PDB entry 6FWC | X-ray diffraction, 1.70 A resolution | chains A and B

Chain A (and B):
Molecule: Amine oxidase [flavin-containing] B
Source organism: Homo sapiens
Notes: EC 1.4.3.4; chain B of this document is another copy of the same molecule, construct and numbering; everything in this record applies to it too
UniProtKB: P27338 (AOFB_HUMAN); residue numbers follow UniProt; this construct covers 1-520
Amino-acid sequence (520 residues; numbered 1 to 520; the number before each row is that of its first residue):
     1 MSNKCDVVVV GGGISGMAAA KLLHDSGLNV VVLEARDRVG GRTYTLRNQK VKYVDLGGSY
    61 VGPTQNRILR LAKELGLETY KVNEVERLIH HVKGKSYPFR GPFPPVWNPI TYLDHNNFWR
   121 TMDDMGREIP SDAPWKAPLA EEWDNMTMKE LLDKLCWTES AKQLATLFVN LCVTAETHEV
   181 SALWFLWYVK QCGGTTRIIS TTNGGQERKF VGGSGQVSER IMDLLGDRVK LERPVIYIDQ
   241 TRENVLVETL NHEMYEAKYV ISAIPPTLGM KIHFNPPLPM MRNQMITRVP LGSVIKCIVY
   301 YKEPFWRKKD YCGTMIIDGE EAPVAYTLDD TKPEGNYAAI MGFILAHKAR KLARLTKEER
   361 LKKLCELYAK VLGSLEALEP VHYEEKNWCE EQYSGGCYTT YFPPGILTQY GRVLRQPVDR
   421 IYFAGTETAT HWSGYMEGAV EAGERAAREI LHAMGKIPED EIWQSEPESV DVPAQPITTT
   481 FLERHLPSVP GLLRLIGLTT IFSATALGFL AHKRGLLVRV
Unresolved in the structure: 1-2, 502-520 (chain B: 1-2, 497-520)
Glycans and other covalent adducts: flavin-adenine dinucleotide (FAD) linked to Cys397
Residues lining bound ligands:
  - C15 (N-dodecyl-N,N-dimethyl-3-ammonio-1-propanesulfonate): Asp153, Lys154, Cys156, Trp157
  - E98 (N-(3-fluorophenyl)-4-oxidanylidene-chromene-3-carboxamide): Tyr60, Pro102, Pro104, Trp119, Leu164, Leu167, Phe168, Leu171, Cys172, Ile198, Ile199, Gln206, Ile316, Tyr326, Phe343, Tyr398, Tyr435
  - FAD (flavin-adenine dinucleotide): Val10, Gly11, Gly12, Gly13, Ile14, Ser15, Gly16, Leu33, Glu34, Ala35, Arg36, Gly40, Gly41, Arg42, Thr43, Leu56, Gly57, Gly58, Ser59, Tyr60, Arg233, Pro234, Val235, Ala263, Ile264, Pro265, Leu268, Ile272, Val294, Lys296, Phe343, Trp388, Tyr393, Tyr398, Gly425, Thr426, Gly434, Tyr435, Met436, Ala439
Curated features (UniProtKB/Swiss-Prot):
  - site (Important for catalytic activity): Cys156, Cys365, His382
  - modified residue: Ser2 (N-acetylserine), Lys52 (N6-acetyllysine), Cys397 (S-8alpha-FAD cysteine)
  - mutagenesis: Cys5 (C5S: No loss of activity), Cys156 (C156S: Complete loss of activity), Thr158 (T158A: Dramatic loss of activity), Cys172 (C172S: No loss of activity), Cys192 (C192S: No loss of activity), Ile199 (I199F: Alters specificity towards synthetic inhibitors), Cys297 (C297S: No loss of activity), Cys312 (C312S: No loss of activity), Cys365 (C365S: Complete loss of activity), His382 (H382R: Significant loss of activity), Lys386 (K386M: No loss of activity), Cys389 (C389A: Complete loss of activity; C389S: No loss of activity), 2 further mutagenesis entries in UniProt
Reported in the primary citation:
  - binding site for E98: Cys172, Ile199, Tyr435
  - conformationally variable residues (loop rearrangement, side-chain flip): Pro104 to Pro105, Cys172

How chain A and chain B interact:
Residue-residue contacts (92):
  Asn145(A) - Lys149(B)
  Asn145(A) - His178(B)  hydrogen bond
  Lys149(A) - Asn145(B)  hydrogen bond (side chain-backbone)
  Lys149(A) - Met146(B)
  Lys149(A) - Glu150(B)  salt bridge
  Glu150(A) - Glu150(B)
  His178(A) - Asn145(B)  hydrogen bond
  His178(A) - Pro404(B)
  His178(A) - Gly405(B)
  Glu179(A) - Pro404(B)
  Val235(A) - His273(B)
  Ile236(A) - Ile236(B)  hydrophobic
  Ile236(A) - His273(B)
  Tyr237(A) - Leu250(B)  hydrophobic
  Glu248(A) - His252(B)  salt bridge
  Leu250(A) - Tyr237(B)  hydrophobic
  His252(A) - Glu248(B)  salt bridge
  Thr267(A) - Met270(B)
  Leu268(A) - Met270(B)  hydrophobic
  Met270(A) - Thr267(B)
  Met270(A) - Leu268(B)  hydrophobic
  Met270(A) - Met270(B)  hydrophobic
  Met270(A) - Lys271(B)  hydrogen bond (backbone-side chain)
  Lys271(A) - Met270(B)  hydrogen bond (side chain-backbone)
  Lys271(A) - Ile272(B)  hydrogen bond (side chain-backbone)
  Lys271(A) - His273(B)  hydrogen bond (backbone-side chain)
  Ile272(A) - Lys271(B)  hydrogen bond (backbone-side chain)
  Ile272(A) - Gln392(B)
  His273(A) - Val235(B)
  His273(A) - Ile236(B)
  His273(A) - Lys271(B)  hydrogen bond (side chain-backbone)
  His273(A) - Gln392(B)
  His273(A) - Tyr393(B)  hydrogen bond
  Phe274(A) - Gln392(B)  hydrogen bond (backbone-side chain)
  Met280(A) - Ala353(B)  hydrophobic
  Met280(A) - Asn387(B)
  Met280(A) - Cys389(B)  hydrophobic
  Met280(A) - Glu390(B)
  Met281(A) - Arg350(B)
  Asn283(A) - Cys389(B)  hydrogen bond (side chain-backbone)
  Asn283(A) - Glu390(B)
  Asn283(A) - Glu391(B)  hydrogen bond (side chain-backbone)
  Asn283(A) - Gln392(B)
  Gln284(A) - Leu291(B)
  Gln284(A) - Gly292(B)  hydrogen bond (side chain-backbone)
  Gln284(A) - Ser293(B)  hydrogen bond
  Gln284(A) - Cys389(B)  hydrogen bond
  Gln284(A) - Gly395(B)  hydrogen bond (side chain-backbone)
  Gln284(A) - Gly396(B)
  Thr287(A) - Pro290(B)
  Arg288(A) - Pro290(B)
  Arg288(A) - Leu291(B)  hydrogen bond (side chain-backbone)
  Arg288(A) - Ser293(B)  hydrogen bond
  Arg288(A) - Arg350(B)
  Arg288(A) - Tyr401(B)
  Pro290(A) - Thr287(B)
  Pro290(A) - Arg288(B)
  Leu291(A) - Gln284(B)
  Leu291(A) - Arg288(B)  hydrogen bond (backbone-side chain)
  Gly292(A) - Gln284(B)  hydrogen bond (backbone-side chain)
  Ser293(A) - Gln284(B)  hydrogen bond
  Ser293(A) - Arg288(B)  hydrogen bond
  Ser293(A) - Tyr410(B)
  His347(A) - Gln409(B)
  Arg350(A) - Met281(B)
  Arg350(A) - Arg288(B)
  Arg350(A) - Gln409(B)  hydrogen bond
  Arg350(A) - Tyr410(B)  hydrogen bond
  Ala353(A) - Met280(B)  hydrophobic
  Asn387(A) - Met280(B)
  Cys389(A) - Met280(B)  hydrophobic
  Cys389(A) - Asn283(B)  hydrogen bond (backbone-side chain)
  Cys389(A) - Gln284(B)  hydrogen bond
  Glu390(A) - Asn283(B)
  Glu391(A) - Asn283(B)  hydrogen bond (backbone-side chain)
  Gln392(A) - Ile272(B)
  Gln392(A) - His273(B)
  Gln392(A) - Phe274(B)  hydrogen bond (side chain-backbone)
  Gln392(A) - Asn283(B)
  Tyr393(A) - His273(B)  hydrogen bond
  Gly395(A) - Gln284(B)  hydrogen bond (backbone-side chain)
  Gly396(A) - Gln284(B)
  Tyr401(A) - Arg288(B)
  Tyr401(A) - Ile406(B)
  Pro404(A) - His178(B)
  Pro404(A) - Glu179(B)
  Gly405(A) - His178(B)
  Ile406(A) - Tyr401(B)
  Gln409(A) - His347(B)
  Gln409(A) - Arg350(B)  hydrogen bond
  Tyr410(A) - Ser293(B)
  Tyr410(A) - Arg350(B)  hydrogen bond
Other interface residues (no listed pair), chain A (52 interface residues in all): Thr147, Pro234, Pro277, Leu278, Val289, Ala349, Pro403
Other interface residues (no listed pair), chain B (52 interface residues in all): Thr147, Pro234, Pro277, Val289, Ala349, Pro403

Summary:
The chain A/chain B interface involves 52 residues from each chain; the contacts include 33 hydrogen bonds and
3 salt bridges. Among the polar pairs are Lys149(A)-Glu150(B), Glu248(A)-His252(B) and Asn145(A)-His178(B).
From the paper: a binding site for E98 at Cys172(A), Ile199(A) and Tyr435(A); conformational variability at
Pro104(A) and Cys172(A).
Chain A and chain B are both Amine oxidase [flavin-containing] B (Homo sapiens); the structure, Crystal
structure of human monoamine oxidase B (MAO B) in complex with fluorophenyl-chromone-carboxamide, was
determined by X-ray diffraction (same publication as 6FVZ and 6FW0).
